Entry 5D4R (X-ray diffraction, 2.07 A resolution); this record covers chains B and T of the 4 polymer chains in the assembly.

[Chain B]
Molecule: Arabinose metabolism transcriptional repressor
From: Bacillus subtilis (strain 168)
UniProt: P96711 (ARAR_BACSU); residue numbers follow UniProt; this construct covers 1-68
Chain sequence (88 residues; each row starts with the number of its first residue; numbers below 1 keep their minus sign (Met-19 is residue -19)):
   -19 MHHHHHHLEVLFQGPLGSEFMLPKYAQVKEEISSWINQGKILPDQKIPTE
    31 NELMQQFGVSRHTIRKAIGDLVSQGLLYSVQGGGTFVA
Unresolved in the structure: -19 to -3
Construct notes: expression tag (-19 to 0)
Curated features (UniProtKB/Swiss-Prot):
  - DNA-binding region: Glu30 to Gly49 (H-T-H motif)

[Chain T]
Molecule: 21-nt DNA strand
Sequence (21 nucleotides; numbered 1 to 21; the number before each row is that of its first residue):
     1 TATAATTAGTACGTACAAATA

[Chain B / chain T interface]
Contacting residue pairs (18; chain B residue first):
  Thr29(B) with DT7(T), phosphate contact; DA8(T), phosphate contact
  Glu30(B) with DA8(T), hydrogen bond to the phosphate
  Arg41(B) with DA8(T), base contact; DG9(T), hydrogen bond to the base
  His42(B) with DA11(T), base contact
  Arg45(B) with DA8(T), sugar contact; DG9(T), salt bridge to the phosphate; DT10(T), base contact
  Ser59(B) with DA8(T), phosphate contact; DG9(T), phosphate contact
  Val60(B) with DA8(T), sugar contact
  Gln61(B) with DA8(T), sugar contact; DG9(T), hydrogen bond to the sugar
  Gly62(B) with DT7(T), base contact; DA8(T), hydrogen bond to the sugar
  Gly64(B) with DA8(T), sugar contact
  Thr65(B) with DA8(T), phosphate contact
Also at the interface, not in a pair above, chain B (13 interface residues in all): Pro28, Gly63
Also at the interface, not in a pair above, chain T (7 interface residues in all): DT6, DC12

[Overview]
Chain B and chain T form an interface of 13 and 7 residues respectively, with 4 hydrogen bonds and 1 salt
bridge. Among the polar pairs are Arg41(B)-DG9(T), Gln61(B)-DG9(T) and Gly62(B)-DA8(T).
Chain B is Arabinose metabolism transcriptional repressor (Bacillus subtilis (strain 168)) and chain T is a
21-nt DNA strand; the structure, Crystal Structure of AraR(DBD) in complex with operator ORE1, was determined
by X-ray diffraction (same publication as 5D4S).
